Entry 8RK2 (electron microscopy, 3.20 A resolution); this record covers chains A and B of the 3 polymer chains in the assembly.

# Chain A
Name: Replication protein A 70 kDa DNA-binding subunit, N-terminally processed
From: Homo sapiens
UniProt: P27694 (RFA1_HUMAN); residues 1-616 here = UniProt positions 1-616
Amino-acid sequence (616 residues; each row starts with the number of its first residue):
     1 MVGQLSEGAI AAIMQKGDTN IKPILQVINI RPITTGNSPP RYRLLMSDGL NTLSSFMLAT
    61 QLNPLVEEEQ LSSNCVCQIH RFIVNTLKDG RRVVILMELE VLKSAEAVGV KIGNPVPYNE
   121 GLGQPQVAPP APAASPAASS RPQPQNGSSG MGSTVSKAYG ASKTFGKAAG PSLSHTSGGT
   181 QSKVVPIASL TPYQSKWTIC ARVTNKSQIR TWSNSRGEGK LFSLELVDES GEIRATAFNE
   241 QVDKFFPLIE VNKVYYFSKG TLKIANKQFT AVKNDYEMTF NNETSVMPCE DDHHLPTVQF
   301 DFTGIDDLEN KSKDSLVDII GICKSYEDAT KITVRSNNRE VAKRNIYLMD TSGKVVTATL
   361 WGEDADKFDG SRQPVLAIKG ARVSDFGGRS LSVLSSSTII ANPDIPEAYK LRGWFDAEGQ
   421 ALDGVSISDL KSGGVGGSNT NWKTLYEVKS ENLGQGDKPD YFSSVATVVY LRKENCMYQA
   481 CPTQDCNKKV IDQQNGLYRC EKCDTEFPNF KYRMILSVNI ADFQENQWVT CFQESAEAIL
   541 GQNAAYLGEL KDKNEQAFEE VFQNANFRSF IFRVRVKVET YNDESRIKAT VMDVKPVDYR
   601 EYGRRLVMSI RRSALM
Unresolved in the structure: 1-440
Swiss-Prot annotation at these positions:
  - DNA-binding region: W197 to N281 (OB)
  - zinc finger: C481 to C503 (C4-type)
  - modified residue: M1 (N-acetylmethionine), K163 (N6-acetyllysine), K167 (N6-acetyllysine), T180 (Phosphothreonine), T191 (Phosphothreonine), K259 (N6-acetyllysine), S384 (Phosphoserine)
  - cross-link (Glycyl lysine isopeptide (Lys-Gly)): K22 (interchain with G-Cter in ubiquitin), K88 (interchain with G-Cter in ubiquitin), K163 (interchain with G-Cter in ubiquitin), K167 (interchain with G-Cter in ubiquitin), K183 (interchain with G-Cter in ubiquitin), K220 (interchain with G-Cter in ubiquitin), K244 (interchain with G-Cter in ubiquitin), K259 (interchain with G-Cter in ubiquitin), K267 (interchain with G-Cter in ubiquitin), K331 (interchain with G-Cter in ubiquitin), K410 (interchain with G-Cter in ubiquitin), K431 (interchain with G-Cter in ubiquitin), K449 (interchain with G-Cter in SUMO), K458 (interchain with G-Cter in ubiquitin), K553 (interchain with G-Cter in ubiquitin), K577 (interchain with G-Cter in SUMO)

# Chain B
Name: Replication protein A 32 kDa subunit
From: Homo sapiens
UniProt: P15927 (RFA2_HUMAN); residues 1-270 here = UniProt positions 1-270
Amino-acid sequence (270 residues; each row starts with the number of its first residue):
     1 MWNSGFESYG SSSYGGAGGY TQSPGGFGSP APSQAEKKSR ARAQHIVPCT ISQLLSATLV
    61 DEVFRIGNVE ISQVTIVGII RHAEKAPTNI VYKIDDMTAA PMDVRQWVDT DDTSSENTVV
   121 PPETYVKVAG HLRSFQNKKS LVAFKIMPLE DMNEFTTHIL EVINAHMVLS KANSQPSAGR
   181 APISNPGMSE AGNFGGNSFM PANGLTVAQN QVLNLIKACP RPEGLNFQDL KNQLKHMSVS
   241 SIKQAVDFLS NEGHIYSTVD DDHFKSTDAE
Unresolved in the structure: 1-50, 109-118, 175-270
Swiss-Prot annotation at these positions:
  - DNA-binding region: V74 to P148 (OB)
  - modified residue: M1 (N-acetylmethionine), S4 (Phosphoserine), S8 (Phosphoserine), T21 (Phosphothreonine), S23 (Phosphoserine), S29 (Phosphoserine), S33 (Phosphoserine)
  - cross-link (Glycyl lysine isopeptide (Lys-Gly)): K37 (interchain with G-Cter in ubiquitin), K38 (interchain with G-Cter in ubiquitin)

# Interface between chain A and chain B
Residue-residue contacts - 15 pairs, chain A then chain B:
  F523(A) with A165(B), hydrophobic; V168(B), hydrophobic; L169(B), hydrophobic
  Q563(A) with K145(B)
  N564(A) with K145(B), hydrogen bond (backbone-side chain)
  N566(A) with K145(B)
  F567(A) with F144(B), hydrophobic
  R568(A) with K145(B)
  Y599(A) with D151(B); N153(B); E154(B); T157(B)
  Y602(A) with E161(B)
  L606(A) with N164(B)
  I610(A) with I163(B), hydrophobic
Interface residues without a listed pair, chain A (14 interface residues in all): Q524, R600, G603, V607
Interface residues without a listed pair, chain B (14 interface residues in all): M147, L160

# Overview
The chain A/chain B interface involves 14 residues from each chain, with 1 hydrogen bond. Its one
hydrogen-bonded contact is N564(A)-K145(B). UniProt lists a DNA-binding region on chain A; a DNA-binding
region on chain B.
Chain A is Replication protein A 70 kDa DNA-binding subunit, N-terminally processed and chain B is Replication
protein A 32 kDa subunit, both from Homo sapiens; the structure, Human Replication protein A (RPA; trimeric
core) - ssDNA complex, was determined by electron microscopy (same publication as 8RIL, 8RJ3 and 8RJW).
